PDB entry 2ZXN | X-ray diffraction, 2.10 A resolution | chain A

Chain A:
Molecule: Vitamin D3 receptor
From: Rattus norvegicus
Notes: fragment: Ligand binding domain
Reference sequence: P13053 (VDR_RAT); residue numbers follow UniProt; this construct covers 116-164, 212-423
Chain sequence (271 residues; each row starts with the number of its first residue; note: 47 numbers in that range are skipped by the numbering (no residue carries them; nothing is unmodelled there)):
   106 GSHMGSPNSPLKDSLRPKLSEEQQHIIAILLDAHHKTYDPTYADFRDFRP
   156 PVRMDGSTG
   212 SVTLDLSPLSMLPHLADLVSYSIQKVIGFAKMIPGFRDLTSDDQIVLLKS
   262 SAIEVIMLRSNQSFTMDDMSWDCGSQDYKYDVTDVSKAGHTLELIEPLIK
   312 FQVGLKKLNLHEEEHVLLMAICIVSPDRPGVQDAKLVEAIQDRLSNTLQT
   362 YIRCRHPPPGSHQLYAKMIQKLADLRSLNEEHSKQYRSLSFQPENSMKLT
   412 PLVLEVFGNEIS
Unresolved in the structure: 106-122, 160-164, 212-217, 421-423
Construct notes: expression tag (106-115)
Small-molecule neighbours: JC1 ((1R,3S,5Z)-5-[(2E)-2-[(1R,3aS,7aR)-1-[(2S,3S)-3-(2-hydroxyethyl)heptan-2-yl]-7a-methyl-2,3,3a,5,6,7-hexahydro-1H-inden-4-ylidene]ethylidene]-4-methylidene-cyclohexane-1,3-diol): Tyr143, Tyr147, Phe150, Leu223, Leu226, Ala227, Leu229, Val230, Ser233, Ile264, Ile267, Met268, Arg270, Ser271, Ser274, Trp282, Cys284, Tyr291, Val296, Ala299, His301, Leu305, Leu309, His393
Curated features (UniProtKB/Swiss-Prot):
  - region: Lys242 to Lys260 (Interaction with coactivator LXXLL motif)
  - motif: Pro412 to Asn420 (9aaTAD)
  - binding site (calcitriol): Tyr143, Ser233, Arg270, Ser274, His301, His393

Summary:
Chain A binds compound JC1. From UniProt: 6 calcitriol-binding residues.
Chain A is Vitamin D3 receptor (Rattus norvegicus); the structure, A New Class of Vitamin D Receptor Ligands
that Induce Structural Rearrangement of the Ligand-binding Pocket, was determined by X-ray diffraction
together with 2ZXM from the same study.
